8X01 - chains C and D of the 5 polymer chains in the assembly; structure by electron microscopy, 3.01 A resolution.

== Chain C (and D) ==
Protein: Phosphoprotein
Organism: Mumps orthorubulavirus
Notes: chain D of this document is another copy of the same molecule, construct and numbering; everything in this record applies to it too
Reference sequence: C0JJ97 (C0JJ97_9MONO); numbering as in UniProt (aligned over 1-391)
Sequence (391 residues; row label = number of the first residue in the row):
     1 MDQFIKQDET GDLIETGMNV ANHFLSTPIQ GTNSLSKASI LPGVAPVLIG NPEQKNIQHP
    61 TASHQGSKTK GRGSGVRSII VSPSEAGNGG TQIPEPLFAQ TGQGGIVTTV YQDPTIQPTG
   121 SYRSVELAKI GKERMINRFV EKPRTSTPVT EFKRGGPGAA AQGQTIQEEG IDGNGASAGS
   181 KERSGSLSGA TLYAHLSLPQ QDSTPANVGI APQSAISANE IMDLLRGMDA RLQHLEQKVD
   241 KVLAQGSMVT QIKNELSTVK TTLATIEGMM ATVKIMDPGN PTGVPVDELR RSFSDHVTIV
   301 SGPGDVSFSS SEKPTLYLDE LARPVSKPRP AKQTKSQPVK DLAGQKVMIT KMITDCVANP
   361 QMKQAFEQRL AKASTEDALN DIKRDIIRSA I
Disordered / not traced: 1-219, 305-391 (chain D: 1-217, 268-391)
UniProt features mapped onto this chain:
  - modified residue: Thr10 (Phosphothreonine), Thr16 (Phosphothreonine), Thr91 (Phosphothreonine), Thr150 (Phosphothreonine), Thr165 (Phosphothreonine), Ser188 (Phosphoserine), Thr250 (Phosphothreonine), Ser257 (Phosphoserine), Thr258 (Phosphothreonine), Thr282 (Phosphothreonine), Ser292 (Phosphoserine), Ser294 (Phosphoserine), Thr298 (Phosphothreonine), Ser301 (Phosphoserine), Ser374 (Phosphoserine), Thr375 (Phosphothreonine)
  - natural variant: Asn56 (N56T: In strain: Isolate Jeryl Lynn-CK4)

== Interface between chain C and chain D ==
Residue-residue contacts (18; chain C residue first):
  Glu220(C) - Asn219(D)
  Glu220(C) - Met222(D)
  Leu224(C) - Leu225(D)  hydrophobic
  Met228(C) - Leu225(D)  hydrophobic
  Arg231(C) - Asp229(D)  salt bridge
  Arg231(C) - Gln233(D)
  Leu235(C) - Leu232(D)  hydrophobic
  Leu235(C) - Glu236(D)
  Lys238(C) - Glu236(D)
  Val242(C) - Val239(D)  hydrophobic
  Gln245(C) - Leu243(D)
  Ile252(C) - Val249(D)  hydrophobic
  Ile252(C) - Lys253(D)
  Glu255(C) - Lys253(D)  salt bridge
  Glu255(C) - Leu256(D)
  Val259(C) - Leu256(D)  hydrophobic
  Thr262(C) - Leu263(D)
  Met269(C) - Glu267(D)
Other interface residues (no listed pair), chain C (16 interface residues in all): Lys241, Met248, Ile266
Other interface residues (no listed pair), chain D (16 interface residues in all): Val242, Gln245

== In short ==
The chain C/chain D interface involves 16 residues from each chain, with 2 salt bridges. Polar contacts
include Arg231(C)-Asp229(D) and Glu255(C)-Lys253(D).
Chain C and chain D are both Phosphoprotein (Mumps orthorubulavirus); the structure, Structure of the Mumps
Virus L Protein (state2) Bound by Phosphoprotein Tetramer, was determined by electron microscopy, deposited
together with 8IZL and 8YXM.
